5BPH - chains A and D; structure by X-ray diffraction, 1.70 A resolution.

[Chain A (and D)]
Protein: D-alanine--D-alanine ligase
Organism: Yersinia pestis
Notes: EC 6.3.2.4; chain D of this document is another copy of the same molecule, construct and numbering; everything in this record applies to it too
UniProt: Q8ZIE7 (DDL_YERPE); numbering as in UniProt (aligned over 1-306)
Chain sequence (306 residues; each row starts with the number of its first residue):
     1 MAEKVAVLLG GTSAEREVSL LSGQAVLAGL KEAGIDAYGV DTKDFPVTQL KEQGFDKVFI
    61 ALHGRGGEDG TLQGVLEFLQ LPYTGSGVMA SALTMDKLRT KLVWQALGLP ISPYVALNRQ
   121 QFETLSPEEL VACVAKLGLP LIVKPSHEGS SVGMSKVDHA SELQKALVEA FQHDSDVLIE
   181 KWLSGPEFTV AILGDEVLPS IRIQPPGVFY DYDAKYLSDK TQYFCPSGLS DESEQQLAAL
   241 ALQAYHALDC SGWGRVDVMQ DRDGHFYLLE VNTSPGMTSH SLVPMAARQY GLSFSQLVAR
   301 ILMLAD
Ion coordination: Na+: Glu68, Ser91, Thr94, Thr273
Ligand contacts: adenosine monophosphate (AMP): Lys97, Ser112, Ile142, Lys144, Glu148, Met154, Glu180, Lys181, Trp182, Leu183, Glu187, Val208, Phe209, Tyr210, Met259, Leu269, Glu270
Curated features (UniProtKB/Swiss-Prot):
  - binding site (ATP): Val134 to Thr189
  - binding site (Mg(2+)): Asp257, Glu270, Asn272

[Chain A / chain D interface]
Pairs across the interface (36):
  Val47(A) with Phe78(D), hydrophobic
  Thr48(A) with Thr48(D); Phe78(D)
  Thr71(A) with Gly74(D); Glu77(D); Phe78(D)
  Gly74(A) with Thr71(D)
  Val75(A) with Val75(D), hydrophobic; Phe78(D), hydrophobic
  Glu77(A) with Thr71(D)
  Phe78(A) with Val47(D), hydrophobic; Thr48(D); Thr71(D); Val75(D), hydrophobic
  Val88(A) with Val88(D), hydrophobic
  Met89(A) with Ala92(D), hydrophobic; Leu93(D); Asp96(D)
  Ala92(A) with Met89(D), hydrophobic
  Leu93(A) with Met89(D)
  Asp96(A) with Met89(D)
  Arg99(A) with His246(D), hydrogen bond (side chain-backbone); Ala247(D), hydrogen bond (side chain-backbone); Leu248(D); Asp249(D)
  Leu102(A) with Leu102(D); Ala106(D); Leu107(D), hydrophobic
  Val103(A) with Leu102(D), hydrophobic; Val103(D), hydrophobic
  Ala106(A) with Leu102(D)
  Leu107(A) with Leu102(D), hydrophobic
  His246(A) with Arg99(D), hydrogen bond (backbone-side chain)
  Ala247(A) with Arg99(D), hydrogen bond (backbone-side chain)
  Leu248(A) with Arg99(D)
  Asp249(A) with Arg99(D)
Also at the interface, not in a pair above, chain A (25 interface residues in all): Pro46, Glu52, Gly70, Gln105
Also at the interface, not in a pair above, chain D (25 interface residues in all): Pro46, Gln49, Gly70, Gln105

[Summary]
The chain A/chain D interface involves 25 residues from each chain, with 4 hydrogen bonds. Polar pairs include
Arg99(A)-His246(D) and Arg99(A)-Ala247(D). Bound to chain A: adenosine monophosphate. UniProt lists
ATP-binding residues Val134(A) and Thr189(A) and 3 Mg2+-binding residues on chain A.
Both chains are D-alanine--D-alanine ligase (Yersinia pestis). Entry 5BPH (Crystal structure of AMP complexed
D-alanine-D-alanine ligase(DDL) from Yersinia pestis) was determined by X-ray diffraction (same publication as
5BPF, 5C1O, 5C1P and 4ZQI).
